Entry 4DV3 (X-ray diffraction, 3.55 A resolution); this record covers chains A and P of the 21 polymer chains in the assembly.

== Chain A ==
Molecule: 16S rRNA
Source organism: Thermus thermophilus
Sequence (1522 nucleotides; each row starts with the number of its first residue; note: 42 numbers in that range are skipped by the numbering (no residue carries them; nothing is unmodelled there); a row labelled like 190A-190L holds insertion residues (190A, then the next letters in order); numbering starts at 0):
     0 UUUGUUGGAG AGUUUGAUCC UGGCUCAGGG UGAACGCUGG CGGCGUGCCU AAGACAUGCA
    60 AGUCGUGCGG G
    73 CCGCGGGGUU UU
    88 ACUCCG
    95 UGGUC
   101 AGCGGCGGAC GGGUGAGUAA CGCGUGGGU
  129A G
   130 ACCUACCCGG AAGAGGGGGA CAACCCGGGG AAACUCGGGC UAAUCCCCCA UGUGGACCCG
   190 C
190A-190L CCCUUGGGGUGU
   191 GUCCAAAGGG CUUU
   216 GCCCGCUUCC GGAUGGGCCC GCGUCCCAUC AGCUAGUUGG UGGGGUAAUG GCCCACCAAG
   276 GCGACGACGG GUAGCCGGUC UGAGAGGAUG GCCGGCCACA GGGGCACUGA GACACGGGCC
   336 CCACUCCUAC GGGAGGCAGC AGUUAGGAAU CUUCCGCAAU GGGCGCAAGC CUGACGGAGC
   396 GACGCCGCUU GGAGGAAGAA GCCCUUCGGG GUGUAAACUC CUGAA
   442 CCCGGGACGA AACCCCCGAC GA
   474 GGGGACUGAC GGUACCGGG
   494 GUAAUAGCGC CGGCCAACUC CGUGCCAGCA GCCGCGGUAA UACGGAGGGC GCGAGCGUUA
   554 CCCGGAUUCA CUGGGCGUAA AGGGCGUGUA GGCGGCCUGG GGCGUCCCAU GUGAAAGACC
   614 ACGGCUCAAC CGUGGGGGAG CGUGGGAUAC GCUCAGGCUA GACGGUGGGA GAGGGUGGUG
   674 GAAUUCCCGG AGUAGCGGUG AAAUGCGCAG AUACCGGGAG GAACGCCGAU GGCGAAGGCA
   734 GCCACCUGGU CCACCCGUGA CGCUGAGGCG CGAAAGCGUG GGGAGCAAAC CGGAUUAGAU
   794 ACCCGGGUAG UCCACGCCCU AAACGAUGCG CGCUAGGUCU CUGGGUCU
   848 CCUGGGGGCC GAAGCUAACG CGUUAAGCGC GCCGCCUGGG GAGUACGGCC GCAAGGCUGA
   908 AACUAAAAGG AAUUGACGGG GGCCCGCACA AGCGGUGGAG CAUGUGGUUU AAUUCGAAGX
   968 AACGCGAAGA ACCUUACCAG GCCUUGACAU GCUAGG
 1003A G
  1004 AACCCGGGUG AAAGCCUGGG GUGCCCC
1030A-1030D GCGA
  1031 GGGGAGCCCU AGCACAGGUG CUGCAUGGCC GUCGUCAGCU CGUGCCGUGA GGUGUUGGGU
  1091 UAAGUCCCGC AACGAGCGCA ACCCCCGCCG UUAGUUGCCA GCGGUUCGGC CGGGCACUCU
  1151 AACGGGACUG CCCGCGAAA
  1171 GCGGGAGGAA GGAGGGGACG ACGUCUGGUC AGCAUGGCCC UUACGGCCUG GGCGACACAC
  1231 GUGCUACAAU GCCCACUACA AAGCGAUGCC ACCCGGCAAC GGGGAGCUAA UCGCAAAAAG
  1291 GUGGGCCCAG UUCGGAUUGG GGUCUGCAAC CCGACCCCAU GAAGCCGGAA UCGCUAGUAA
  1351 UCGCGGAUCA G
 1361A C
  1362 CAUGCCGCGG UGAAUACGUU CCCGGGCCUU GUACACACXG CCXGUXACGC CAUGGGAGCG
  1422 GGCUCUACCC GAAGUCGCCG GG
  1446 AGCCUACGGG
  1459 CAGGCGCCGA GGGUAGGGCC CGUGACUGGG GCGAAGUCGU AACAAGGUAG CUGUACCGGA
  1519 AGGUGCGGCU GGAUCCACUC CUUUCU
Unresolved in the structure: 0-4, 1534-1538
Modified residues: PSU (pseudouridine-5'-monophosphate) at position 516, 7MG (7N-methyl-8-hydroguanosine-5'-monophosphate) at position 527, M2G (N2-dimethylguanosine-5'-monophosphate) at position 966, 5MC (5-methylcytidine-5'-monophosphate) at position 967, 2MG (2N-methylguanosine-5'-monophosphate) at position 1207, 5MC (5-methylcytidine-5'-monophosphate) at position 1400, 4OC (4n,o2'-methylcytidine-5'-monophosphate) at position 1402, 5MC (5-methylcytidine-5'-monophosphate) at position 1404, 5MC (5-methylcytidine-5'-monophosphate) at position 1407, UR3 (3-methyluridine-5'-monophoshate) at position 1498, MA6 (6N-dimethyladenosine-5'-monophoshate) at position 1518, MA6 (6N-dimethyladenosine-5'-monophoshate) at position 1519, PSU (pseudouridine-5'-monophosphate) at position 1540, PSU (pseudouridine-5'-monophosphate) at position 1541
Sequence notes: engineered mutation A912 (C1535 in M26923.1); conflict C1534 (A2157 in M26923.1), A1535 (C2158 in M26923.1)
Bound ions: Mg2+ site 1 near G7 (its only coordinating residue here); Mg2+ site 2 near G21 (its only coordinating residue here); Mg2+ site 3: C48, U49, G115; Mg2+ site 4 near A53 (its only coordinating residue here); Mg2+ site 5: C58, U387; Mg2+ site 6: A59, U387; Mg2+ site 7: G69, G97; Mg2+ site 8 near G105 (its only coordinating residue here); Mg2+ site 9: A109, G331; Mg2+ site 10 near G111 (its only coordinating residue here); Mg2+ site 11: G117, G289; Mg2+ site 12: C121, G124, U125, G236; 106 more Mg2+ sites not listed
Ligand contacts: streptomycin (SRY): U12, U14, C526, 7MG_527, A912, A913, A914, A915, C1490, G1491

== Chain P ==
Molecule: ribosomal protein S16
Source organism: Thermus thermophilus
UniProt: Q5SJH3 (RS16_THET8); numbering as in UniProt (aligned over 1-88)
Sequence (88 residues; row label = number of the first residue in the row):
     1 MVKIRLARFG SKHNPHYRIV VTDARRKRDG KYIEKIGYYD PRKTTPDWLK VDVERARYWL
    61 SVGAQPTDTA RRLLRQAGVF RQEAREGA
Unresolved in the structure: 84-88

== How chain A and chain P interact ==
Contacting residue pairs (87):
  C43(A) / Lys-12(P)  phosphate contact
  C43(A) / His-13(P)  phosphate contact
  G44(A) / Lys-12(P)  hydrogen bond to the phosphate
  C110(A) / Arg-25(P)  hydrogen bond to the sugar
  G112(A) / Lys-27(P)  phosphate contact
  A134(A) / Met-1(P)  base contact
  A134(A) / Arg-25(P)  base contact
  C135(A) / Met-1(P)  hydrogen bond to the base
  C136(A) / Met-1(P)  sugar contact
  C136(A) / Gly-63(P)  hydrogen bond to the sugar
  C136(A) / Gln-65(P)  hydrogen bond to the sugar
  C137(A) / Ser-61(P)  hydrogen bond to the sugar
  C137(A) / Val-62(P)  sugar contact
  C137(A) / Gly-63(P)  sugar contact
  G227(A) / Val-62(P)  hydrogen bond to the base
  A228(A) / Val-2(P)  sugar contact
  A228(A) / Tyr-58(P)  sugar contact
  A228(A) / Trp-59(P)  sugar contact
  A228(A) / Val-62(P)  sugar contact
  U229(A) / Val-2(P)  sugar contact
  U229(A) / Asp-23(P)  sugar contact
  G230(A) / Asp-23(P)  sugar contact
  G230(A) / Arg-25(P)  hydrogen bond to the sugar
  G231(A) / Arg-26(P)  salt bridge to the phosphate
  G309(A) / Asp-29(P)  sugar contact
  G309(A) / Gly-30(P)  phosphate contact
  G309(A) / Lys-31(P)  phosphate contact
  G310(A) / Lys-27(P)  salt bridge to the phosphate
  G310(A) / Gly-30(P)  phosphate contact
  G310(A) / Lys-31(P)  hydrogen bond to the phosphate
  C311(A) / Arg-26(P)  salt bridge to the phosphate
  A325(A) / Arg-25(P)  base contact
  A374(A) / Tyr-17(P)  hydrogen bond to the sugar
  U375(A) / Leu-6(P)  hydrogen bond to the sugar
  U375(A) / Tyr-17(P)  sugar contact
  U375(A) / Arg-28(P)  hydrogen bond to the base
  U375(A) / Thr-69(P)  hydrogen bond to the phosphate
  G376(A) / Arg-5(P)  hydrogen bond to the phosphate
  G376(A) / Leu-6(P)  hydrogen bond to the phosphate
  G376(A) / Arg-28(P)  sugar contact
  G376(A) / Thr-67(P)  hydrogen bond to the phosphate
  G377(A) / Lys-3(P)  salt bridge to the phosphate
  G377(A) / Arg-5(P)  salt bridge to the phosphate
  G377(A) / Ala-24(P)  sugar contact
  C390(A) / Arg-28(P)  hydrogen bond to the phosphate
  G391(A) / Arg-8(P)  hydrogen bond to the phosphate
  G391(A) / Arg-28(P)  salt bridge to the phosphate
  G392(A) / Arg-8(P)  salt bridge to the phosphate
  G392(A) / Lys-12(P)  phosphate contact
  G392(A) / His-13(P)  salt bridge to the phosphate
  A393(A) / Lys-12(P)  salt bridge to the phosphate
  A393(A) / His-13(P)  salt bridge to the phosphate
  C449(A) / Arg-42(P)  base contact
  G450(A) / Pro-15(P)  sugar contact
  G450(A) / Pro-41(P)  sugar contact
  G450(A) / Lys-43(P)  salt bridge to the phosphate
  A452(A) / Lys-43(P)  salt bridge to the phosphate
  A452(A) / Arg-72(P)  hydrogen bond to the sugar
  A453(A) / Asp-68(P)  hydrogen bond to the sugar
  A453(A) / Arg-72(P)  sugar contact
  C454(A) / Asp-68(P)  sugar contact
  G462(A) / Gln-82(P)  base contact
  A463(A) / Arg-75(P)  salt bridge to the phosphate
  A463(A) / Phe-80(P)  sugar contact
  A463(A) / Arg-81(P)  hydrogen bond to the phosphate
  A463(A) / Gln-82(P)  hydrogen bond to the sugar
  G474(A) / Arg-75(P)  salt bridge to the phosphate
  G474(A) / Arg-81(P)  hydrogen bond to the phosphate
  G475(A) / Arg-81(P)  salt bridge to the phosphate
  A608(A) / Arg-18(P)  hydrogen bond to the sugar
  A608(A) / Tyr-32(P)  sugar contact
  A609(A) / Arg-18(P)  salt bridge to the phosphate
  G616(A) / Thr-45(P)  sugar contact
  G617(A) / Asn-14(P)  base contact
  G617(A) / Thr-44(P)  sugar contact
  G617(A) / Thr-45(P)  sugar contact
  C623(A) / Ser-11(P)  sugar contact
  C624(A) / Phe-9(P)  phosphate contact
  C624(A) / Ser-11(P)  sugar contact
  C624(A) / Asn-14(P)  sugar contact
  C624(A) / His-16(P)  sugar contact
  G625(A) / Phe-9(P)  phosphate contact
  G625(A) / His-16(P)  hydrogen bond to the sugar
  U626(A) / Arg-18(P)  salt bridge to the phosphate
  U626(A) / Lys-35(P)  phosphate contact
  U626(A) / Tyr-38(P)  sugar contact
  G627(A) / Lys-35(P)  salt bridge to the phosphate
Interface residues without a listed pair, chain A (49 interface residues in all): G111, G378, A451, C483, A607, C618
Interface residues without a listed pair, chain P (49 interface residues in all): Gly-10, Ile-33, Tyr-39

== Overview ==
The chain A/chain P interface involves 49 residues from each chain, with 25 hydrogen bonds and 18 salt
bridges. Polar pairs include C135(A)/Met-1(P), G227(A)/Val-62(P) and U375(A)/Arg-28(P). Ligands of chain A:
streptomycin. C48(A), U49(A) and G115(A) form the Mg2+ site 3.
Here chain A is 16S rRNA and chain P is ribosomal protein S16, both from Thermus thermophilus. Entry 4DV3
(Crystal structure of the Thermus thermophilus 30S ribosomal subunit with a 16S rRNA mutation, C912A, bound
...) was determined by X-ray diffraction.
